6VRS - chains C and D of the 4 polymer chains in the assembly; structure by electron microscopy, 2.70 A resolution.

[Chain C (and D)]
Name: xylose isomerase
From: Streptomyces rubiginosus
Notes: EC 5.3.1.5; chain D of this document is another copy of the same molecule, construct and numbering; everything in this record applies to it too
UniProtKB: P24300 (XYLA_STRRU); residue numbers follow UniProt; this construct covers 1-388
Amino-acid sequence (388 residues; numbered 1 to 388; the number before each row is that of its first residue):
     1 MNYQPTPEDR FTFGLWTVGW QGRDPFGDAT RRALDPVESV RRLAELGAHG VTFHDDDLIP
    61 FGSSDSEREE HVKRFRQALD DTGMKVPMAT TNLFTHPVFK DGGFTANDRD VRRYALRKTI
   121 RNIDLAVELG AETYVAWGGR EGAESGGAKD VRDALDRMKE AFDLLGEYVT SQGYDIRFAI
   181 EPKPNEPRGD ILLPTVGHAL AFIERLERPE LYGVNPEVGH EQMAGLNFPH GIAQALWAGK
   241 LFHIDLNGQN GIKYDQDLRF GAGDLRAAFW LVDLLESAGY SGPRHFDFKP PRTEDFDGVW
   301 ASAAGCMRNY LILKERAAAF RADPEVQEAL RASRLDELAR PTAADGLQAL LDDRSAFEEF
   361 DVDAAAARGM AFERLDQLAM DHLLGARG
Not modelled in the structure: 1
Metal / ion sites: Mn2+ site 1: Glu-181, Glu-217, Asp-245, Asp-287; Mn2+ site 2: Glu-217, His-220, Asp-255, Asp-257
Curated features (UniProtKB/Swiss-Prot):
  - active site: His-54, Asp-57
  - binding site (Mg(2+)): Glu-181, Glu-217, His-220, Asp-245, Asp-255, Asp-257, Asp-287

[How chain C and chain D interact]
Residue-residue contacts (61; chain C residue first):
  Arg-23(C) / Arg-23(D)
  Asp-24(C) / Arg-140(D)  salt bridge
  Asp-24(C) / Pro-187(D)
  Pro-25(C) / Pro-25(D)  hydrophobic
  Phe-26(C) / Phe-94(D)
  Phe-26(C) / Thr-95(D)
  Phe-26(C) / Trp-137(D)  hydrophobic
  Phe-26(C) / Arg-140(D)  hydrogen bond (backbone-side chain)
  Phe-26(C) / Lys-183(D)
  Phe-26(C) / Glu-186(D)
  Phe-26(C) / Pro-187(D)
  Phe-26(C) / Asp-255(D)
  Gly-27(C) / Thr-95(D)
  Gly-27(C) / Arg-140(D)
  Asp-28(C) / Thr-95(D)  hydrogen bond (backbone-backbone)
  Ala-29(C) / Pro-97(D)
  Thr-30(C) / Pro-97(D)
  Phe-94(C) / Phe-26(D)
  Thr-95(C) / Phe-26(D)
  Thr-95(C) / Gly-27(D)
  Thr-95(C) / Asp-28(D)  hydrogen bond (backbone-backbone)
  Thr-95(C) / Arg-292(D)
  Pro-97(C) / Ala-29(D)
  Pro-97(C) / Thr-30(D)
  Lys-100(C) / Arg-292(D)
  Lys-100(C) / Thr-293(D)
  Trp-137(C) / Phe-26(D)  hydrophobic
  Arg-140(C) / Asp-24(D)  salt bridge
  Arg-140(C) / Phe-26(D)  hydrogen bond (side chain-backbone)
  Arg-140(C) / Gly-27(D)
  Arg-140(C) / Arg-292(D)
  Lys-183(C) / Phe-26(D)
  Asn-185(C) / Lys-253(D)
  Glu-186(C) / Phe-26(D)
  Glu-186(C) / Tyr-254(D)
  Pro-187(C) / Asp-24(D)
  Pro-187(C) / Phe-26(D)
  Pro-187(C) / Tyr-254(D)
  Arg-188(C) / Tyr-254(D)
  Arg-188(C) / Thr-293(D)
  Gly-189(C) / Lys-253(D)  hydrogen bond (backbone-side chain)
  Gly-189(C) / Tyr-254(D)  hydrogen bond (backbone-side chain)
  Gly-189(C) / Gln-256(D)
  Asp-190(C) / Lys-253(D)  salt bridge
  Ile-252(C) / Ile-252(D)
  Lys-253(C) / Asn-185(D)
  Lys-253(C) / Gly-189(D)  hydrogen bond (side chain-backbone)
  Lys-253(C) / Asp-190(D)  salt bridge
  Tyr-254(C) / Asn-185(D)
  Tyr-254(C) / Glu-186(D)
  Tyr-254(C) / Pro-187(D)
  Tyr-254(C) / Arg-188(D)
  Tyr-254(C) / Gly-189(D)  hydrogen bond (side chain-backbone)
  Tyr-254(C) / Tyr-254(D)  hydrophobic
  Asp-255(C) / Phe-26(D)
  Gln-256(C) / Gly-189(D)
  Arg-292(C) / Thr-95(D)
  Arg-292(C) / Lys-100(D)
  Arg-292(C) / Arg-140(D)
  Thr-293(C) / Lys-100(D)
  Thr-293(C) / Arg-188(D)
Also at the interface, not in a pair above, chain C (32 interface residues in all): Glu-144, Asn-250, Leu-258, Pro-291
Also at the interface, not in a pair above, chain D (32 interface residues in all): Glu-144, Asn-250, Leu-258, Pro-291

[In short]
Chain C and chain D each contribute 32 residues to their interface; the contacts include 8 hydrogen bonds and
4 salt bridges. Among the polar pairs are Asp-24(C)/Arg-140(D), Asp-190(C)/Lys-253(D) and
Phe-26(C)/Arg-140(D). UniProt lists active-site residues His-54(C) and Asp-57(C) and 7 Mg2+-binding residues
on chain C.
Chain C and chain D are both xylose isomerase (Streptomyces rubiginosus); the structure, Single particle
reconstruction of glucose isomerase from Streptomyces rubiginosus based on data acquired in the presence ...,
was determined by electron microscopy together with 6VSA and 6VSC from the same study.
